7LL1 - chains G and J of the 12 polymer chains in the assembly; structure by electron microscopy, 3.73 A resolution.

# Chain G
Protein: Envelope glycoprotein gp120
From: Human immunodeficiency virus 1
UniProtKB: Q2N0S6 (Q2N0S6_9HIV1); the construct lacks a stretch of the UniProt sequence and is renumbered around it, so the offset changes along the chain: 31-137 = UniProt 30-136; 146-185 = UniProt 137-176; 187-309 = UniProt 186-308; 312-321 = UniProt 309-318; 2 more segments
Chain sequence (473 residues; row label = number of the first residue in the row; note: 12 numbers in that range are skipped by the numbering (no residue carries them; nothing is unmodelled there); a row labelled like 185A-185I holds insertion residues (185A, then the next letters in order)):
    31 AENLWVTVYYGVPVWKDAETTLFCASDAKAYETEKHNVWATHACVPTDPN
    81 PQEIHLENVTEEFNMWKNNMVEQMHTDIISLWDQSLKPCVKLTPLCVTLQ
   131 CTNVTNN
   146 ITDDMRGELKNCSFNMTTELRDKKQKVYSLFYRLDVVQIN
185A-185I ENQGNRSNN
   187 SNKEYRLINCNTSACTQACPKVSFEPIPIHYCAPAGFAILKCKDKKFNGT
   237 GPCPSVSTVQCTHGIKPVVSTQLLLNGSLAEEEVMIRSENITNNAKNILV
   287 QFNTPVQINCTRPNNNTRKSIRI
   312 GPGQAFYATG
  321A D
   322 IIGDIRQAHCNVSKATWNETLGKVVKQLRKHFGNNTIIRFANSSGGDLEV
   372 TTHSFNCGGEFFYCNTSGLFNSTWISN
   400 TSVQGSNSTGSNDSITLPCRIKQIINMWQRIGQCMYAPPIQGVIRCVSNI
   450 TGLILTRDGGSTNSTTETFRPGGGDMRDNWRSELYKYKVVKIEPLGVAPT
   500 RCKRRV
Not modelled in the structure: 146-149, 185A-185I, 400-410
Cystine bridges: Cys119-Cys205, Cys126-Cys196, Cys131-Cys157, Cys201-Cys433, Cys218-Cys247, Cys228-Cys239, Cys296-Cys331, Cys378-Cys445, Cys385-Cys418
Covalently attached groups: N-acetylglucosamine (NAG) linked to Asn88, Asn133, Asn156, Asn160, Asn234, Asn262, Asn332, Asn339, Asn355, Asn363, Asn386, Asn392; glycan linked to Asn276
Construct notes: conflict Cys201 (Ile200 in Q2N0S6), Asn332 (Thr330 in Q2N0S6), Cys433 (Ala430 in Q2N0S6), Cys501 (Ala498 in Q2N0S6)
From the paper describing this entry:
  - post-translational modification sites: Asn276
  - mutagenesis - N276D, R456S: abolished binding to VRC40.01
  - mutagenesis - N276D, R456S: abolished binding to VRC33.01
  - mutagenesis - D368R: decreased binding to VRC40.01
  - mutagenesis - N234S, D368R: decreased binding to VRC33.01

# Chain J
Protein: VRC40.01 Fab Heavy chain
From: Homo sapiens
Notes: antibody fragment or engineered binder
Chain sequence (229 residues; row label = number of the first residue in the row; note: 1 number in that range is skipped by the numbering (no residue carries it; nothing is unmodelled there); a row labelled like 71A-71E holds insertion residues (71A, then the next letters in order)):
     1 QVQLIQSGPQFKTPGASVTVSCKASGYIFTDYLIHWVRLVPGKGLEWLGR
    51 IN
   52A T
    53 NAGLMYLSHKFEGRLILRR
71A-71E VVDWR
    72 TPSLGTVNMEL
82A-82C RNV
    83 RSDDSAIYFCGRVVDGFN
100A-100E AAGPL
   101 EFWGQGSPVIVSS
   115 ASTKGPSVFPLAPSSKSTSGGTAALGCLVKDYFPEPVTVSWNSGALTSGV
   165 HTFPAVLQSSGLYSLSSVVTVPSSSLGTQTYICNVNHKPSNTKVDKKVEP
   215 KS
Cystine bridges: Cys22-Cys92, Cys141-Cys197

# Interface between chain G and chain J
Residue-residue contacts (26; chain G residue first):
  His105(G) - Trp71D(J)
  Ile109(G) - Trp71D(J)
  Asn279(G) - Asn100(J)  hydrogen bond
  Asn280(G) - Asn52(J)
  Asn280(G) - Asn100(J)  hydrogen bond (side chain-backbone)
  Asn280(G) - Ala100A(J)
  Ala281(G) - Thr30(J)
  Ala281(G) - Asp31(J)
  Ala281(G) - Asn53(J)  hydrogen bond (backbone-side chain)
  Ala281(G) - Asn100(J)
  Lys282(G) - Asp31(J)  salt bridge
  Ser365(G) - Leu56(J)
  Ser365(G) - Met57(J)  hydrogen bond (backbone-backbone)
  Gly366(G) - Met57(J)
  Val371(G) - Ala54(J)
  Val371(G) - Leu56(J)  hydrophobic
  Gln428(G) - Val71B(J)  hydrogen bond (side chain-backbone)
  Thr455(G) - Asn52(J)
  Thr455(G) - Ala54(J)
  Arg456(G) - Tyr58(J)
  Asp457(G) - Tyr58(J)  hydrogen bond
  Gly458(G) - Ala100A(J)
  Arg469(G) - Leu56(J)
  Arg469(G) - Tyr58(J)
  Pro470(G) - Leu56(J)
  Arg476(G) - Trp71D(J)
Also at the interface, not in a pair above, chain G (23 interface residues in all): Asn283, Ser364, Gly367, Gly472, Gly473, Asp474
Also at the interface, not in a pair above, chain J (17 interface residues in all): Tyr32, Leu33, Gly55, Leu69, Asp71C

# Overview
Chain G and chain J form an interface of 23 and 17 residues respectively, with 6 hydrogen bonds and 1 salt
bridge. Polar pairs include Lys282(G)-Asp31(J), Asn279(G)-Asn100(J) and Asn280(G)-Asn100(J). The paper reports
that N276D and R456S of chain G abolish binding to VRC40.01; a modification site at Asn276(G); 4 substitutions
were tested in all.
Chain G is Envelope glycoprotein gp120 (Human immunodeficiency virus 1) and chain J is VRC40.01 Fab Heavy
chain (Homo sapiens); the structure, Cryo-EM structure of BG505 DS-SOSIP in complex with glycan276-dependent
broadly neutralizing antibody VRC40.01 Fab, was determined by electron microscopy (same publication as 7LG6
and 7LL2).
